6BTE - chains A and D of the 4 polymer chains in the assembly; structure by X-ray diffraction, 2.20 A resolution.

# Chain A
Name: DNA polymerase beta
From: Homo sapiens
Notes: EC 2.7.7.7, 4.2.99.-
Reference sequence: P06746 (DPOLB_HUMAN); numbering as in UniProt (aligned over 1-335)
Amino-acid sequence (335 residues; each row starts with the number of its first residue):
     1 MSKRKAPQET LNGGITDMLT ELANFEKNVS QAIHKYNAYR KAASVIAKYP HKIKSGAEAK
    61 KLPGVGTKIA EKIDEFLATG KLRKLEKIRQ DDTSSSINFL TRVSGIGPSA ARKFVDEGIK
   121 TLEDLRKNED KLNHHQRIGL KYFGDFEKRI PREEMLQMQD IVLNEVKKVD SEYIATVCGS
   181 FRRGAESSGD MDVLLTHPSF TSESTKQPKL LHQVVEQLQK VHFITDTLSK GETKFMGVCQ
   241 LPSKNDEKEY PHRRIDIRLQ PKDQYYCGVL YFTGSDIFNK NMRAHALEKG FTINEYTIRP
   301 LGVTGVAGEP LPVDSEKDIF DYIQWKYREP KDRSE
Unresolved in the structure: 1-9, 302-303
Differences from the reference sequence: engineered mutation Gln260 (Ile in P06746)
UniProt features mapped onto this chain:
  - region: Arg183 to Asp192 (DNA-binding)
  - active site: Lys72 (Nucleophile)
  - binding site (K(+)): Lys60, Leu62, Val65, Thr101, Val103, Ile106
  - binding site (Na(+)): Lys60, Leu62, Val65, Thr101, Val103, Ile106
  - binding site (dATP): Arg149, Ser180, Arg183, Gly189, Asp190
  - binding site (dCTP): Arg149, Ser180, Arg183, Gly189, Asp190
  - binding site (dGTP): Arg149, Ser180, Arg183, Gly189, Asp190, Asp192
  - binding site (dTTP): Arg149, Ser180, Arg183, Gly189, Asp190
  - binding site (Mg(2+)): Asp190, Asp192, Asp256
  - modified residue: Lys72 (N6-acetyllysine), Arg83 (Omega-N-methylarginine), Arg152 (Omega-N-methylarginine)
  - cross-link (Glycyl lysine isopeptide (Lys-Gly)): Lys41 (interchain with G-Cter in ubiquitin), Lys61 (interchain with G-Cter in ubiquitin), Lys81 (interchain with G-Cter in ubiquitin)
  - natural variant: Leu22 (L22P: Found in a gastric cancer sample; uncertain significance), Tyr39 (Y39C: Found in a gastric cancer sample; uncertain significance), Gly118 (G118V: Decreased DNA-directed DNA polymerase activity), Arg137 (R137Q: Decreased function in base-excision repair), Arg149 (R149I: Decreased DNA-directed DNA polymerase activity), Asp160 (D160N: Found in a gastric cancer sample; uncertain significance), Cys239 (C239R: Found in a gastric cancer sample; uncertain significance), Lys289 (K289M: Found in a colon cancer sample; uncertain significance), Asn294 (N294D: Found in a gastric cancer sample; uncertain significance), Glu295 (E295K: Found in a gastric cancer sample; uncertain significance)
  - mutagenesis: Phe25 (F25W: No effect on 5'-dRP lyase activity. Decreased ssDNA binding), His34 (H34G: Decreased 5'-dRP lyase activity. Decreased ssDNA binding), Lys35 (K35A: Decreased 5'-dRP lyase activity. Decreased ssDNA binding. Loss of 5'-dRP lyase activity; when associated with A-68 and A-72. Decreased ssDNA binding; when associated with A-68 and A-72 ...), Tyr39 (Y39F: No effect on 5'-dRP lyase activity; Y39Q: Abolishes DNA polymerase and 5'-dRP lyase activity), Lys41 (K41R: Abolishes ubiquitination; when associated with R-61 and R-81), Lys60 (K60A: Decreased 5'-dRP lyase activity. Decreased ssDNA binding), Lys61 (K61R: Abolishes ubiquitination; when associated with R-41 and R-81), Lys68 (K68A: No effect on 5'-dRP lyase activity. Decreased ssDNA binding. Loss of 5'-dRP lyase activity; when associated with A-35 and A-72. Decreased ssDNA binding; when associated with A-35 and A-72 ...), Glu71 (E71Q: No effect on 5'-dRP lyase activity. No effect on structure shown by circular dichroism. No effect on ssDNA binding), Lys72 (K72A: Severely reduced 5'-dRP lyase activity. Does not affect ssDNA binding. Loss of 5'-dRP lyase activity; when associated with A-35 and A-68. Decreased ssDNA binding ...), Glu75 (E75A: Slightly decreased 5'-dRP lyase activity. Decreased ssDNA binding. No effect on structure shown by circular dichroism), Lys81 (K81R: Abolishes ubiquitination; when associated with R-41 and R-61), 5 further mutagenesis entries in UniProt
Bound ions: Na+ site 1: Lys60, Leu62, Val65 (shared with DC3(D) of chain D); Na+ site 2: Thr101, Val103, Ile106 (shared with 1 residue of chain P)
From the paper describing this entry:
  - contacts within the chain: Arg258-Gln260 (water-mediated contact), Gln260-Glu295 (hydrogen bond), Gln260-Gln264 (hydrogen bond)
  - conformationally variable residues (side-chain flip): Asp192, Leu194, Arg258, Gln264, Tyr265, Tyr271, Phe272, Arg283, Glu295
  - mutagenesis - I260Q: increased binding to incorrect dATP
  - mutagenesis - I260Q (35-fold): increased binding to incorrect dCTP
  - mutagenesis - I260Q (21-fold): increased catalytic activity on incorrect dATP opposite a G
  - mutagenesis - I260Q: unchanged binding to correct dCTP
  - mutagenesis - I260Q (3-fold): decreased catalytic activity
  - mutagenesis - I260Q: decreased binding to template G DNA

# Chain D
Molecule: DNA Downstream Strand
Sequence (5 nucleotides; row label = number of the first residue in the row):
     1 GTCGG
Bound ions: Na+: DC3 (shared with Lys60(A), Leu62(A), Val65(A) of chain A)

# How chain A and chain D interact
Residue-residue contacts - 17 pairs, chain A then chain D:
  Lys35(A) - DG1(D)  salt bridge to the phosphate
  Ala38(A) - DG1(D)  sugar contact
  Tyr39(A) - DG1(D)  sugar contact
  Leu62(A) - DC3(D)  phosphate contact
  Pro63(A) - DC3(D)  phosphate contact
  Gly64(A) - DT2(D)  sugar contact
  Gly64(A) - DC3(D)  hydrogen bond to the phosphate
  Val65(A) - DT2(D)  phosphate contact
  Val65(A) - DC3(D)  phosphate contact
  Gly66(A) - DT2(D)  hydrogen bond to the phosphate
  Gly66(A) - DC3(D)  phosphate contact
  Thr67(A) - DT2(D)  phosphate contact
  Lys68(A) - DG1(D)  salt bridge to the phosphate
  Lys68(A) - DT2(D)  hydrogen bond to the phosphate
  Ile69(A) - DG1(D)  phosphate contact
  Ile69(A) - DT2(D)  hydrogen bond to the phosphate
  Lys72(A) - DG1(D)  salt bridge to the phosphate
Also at the interface, not in a pair above, chain A (14 interface residues in all): His34, Glu288
Also at the interface, not in a pair above, chain D (4 interface residues in all): DG4

# Overview
The interface between chain A and chain D involves 14 residues on one side and 4 on the other; the contacts
include 4 hydrogen bonds and 3 salt bridges. Among the polar pairs are Gly64(A)-DC3(D), Gly66(A)-DT2(D) and
Lys68(A)-DT2(D). The paper reports that I260Q of chain A increases binding to incorrect dATP; conformational
variability at Asp192(A), Leu194(A) and Arg258(A) among others.
Chain A is DNA polymerase beta (Homo sapiens) and chain D is DNA Downstream Strand; the structure, DNA
Polymerase Beta I260Q Binary Complex, was determined by X-ray diffraction (same publication as 6BTF).
